Entry 6PYT (electron microscopy, 2.90 A resolution); this record covers chains P and E of the 24 polymer chains in the assembly.

== Chain P (and E) ==
Protein: Pyocin sheath PA0622
From: Pseudomonas aeruginosa (strain ATCC 15692 / DSM 22644 / CIP 104116 / JCM 14847 / LMG 12228 / 1C / PRS 101 / PAO1)
Notes: chain E of this document is another copy of the same molecule, construct and numbering; everything in this record applies to it too
UniProtKB: G3XD39 (G3XD39_PSEAE); residues 1-386 here = UniProt positions 1-386
Sequence (386 residues; each row starts with the number of its first residue):
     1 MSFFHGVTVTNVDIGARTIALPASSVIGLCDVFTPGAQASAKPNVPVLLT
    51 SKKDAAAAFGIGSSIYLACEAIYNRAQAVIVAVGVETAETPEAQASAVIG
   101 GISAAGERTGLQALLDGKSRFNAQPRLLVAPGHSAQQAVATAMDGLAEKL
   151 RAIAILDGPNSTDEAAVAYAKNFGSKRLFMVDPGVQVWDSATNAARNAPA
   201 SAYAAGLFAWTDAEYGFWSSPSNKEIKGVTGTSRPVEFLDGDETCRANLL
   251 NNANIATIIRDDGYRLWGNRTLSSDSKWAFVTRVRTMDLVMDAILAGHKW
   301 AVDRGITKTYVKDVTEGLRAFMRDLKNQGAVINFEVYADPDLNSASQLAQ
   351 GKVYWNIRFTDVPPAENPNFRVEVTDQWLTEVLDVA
Not modelled in the structure: 1

== Chain P / chain E interface ==
Contacting residue pairs - 15 pairs, chain P then chain E:
  His-5(P) with Val-302(E)
  Gly-6(P) with Val-302(E)
  Val-7(P) with Leu-295(E), hydrophobic
  Val-9(P) with Arg-151(E); Met-291(E), hydrophobic
  Asn-11(P) with Trp-278(E); Met-287(E)
  Asp-13(P) with Lys-277(E), salt bridge
  Ile-14(P) with Tyr-337(E); Arg-358(E), hydrogen bond (backbone-side chain)
  Ala-16(P) with Arg-358(E)
  Arg-17(P) with Glu-335(E); Tyr-337(E)
  Ser-51(P) with Asp-341(E), hydrogen bond
  Lys-53(P) with Asp-341(E)
Other interface residues (no listed pair), chain E (13 interface residues in all): Lys-176, Asn-356

== In short ==
11 residues of chain P face 13 of chain E across their interface; the contacts include 2 hydrogen bonds and 1
salt bridge. Among the polar pairs are Asp-13(P)/Lys-277(E), Ile-14(P)/Arg-358(E) and Ser-51(P)/Asp-341(E).
Both chains are Pyocin sheath PA0622 (Pseudomonas aeruginosa (strain ATCC 15692 / DSM 22644 / CIP 104116 / JCM
14847 / LMG 12228 / 1C / PRS 101 / PAO1)). Entry 6PYT (CryoEM Structure of Pyocin R2 - precontracted - trunk)
was determined by electron microscopy, deposited together with 6U5B, 6U5F, 6U5J and 6U5K.
